Entry 5O5J (electron microscopy, 3.45 A resolution); this record covers chains A and E of the 24 polymer chains in the assembly.

Chain A:
Molecule: 16S rRNA
Source organism: Mycobacterium smegmatis str. MC2 155
Sequence (1528 nucleotides; row label = number of the first residue in the row):
     1 UUUUUGUUUG GAGAGUUUGA UCCUGGCUCA GGACGAACGC UGGCGGCGUG CUUAACACAU
    61 GCAAGUCGAA CGGAAAGGCC CUUUCGGGGG UACUCGAGUG GCGAACGGGU GAGUAACACG
   121 UGGGUGAUCU GCCCUGCACU UUGGGAUAAG CCUGGGAAAC UGGGUCUAAU ACCGAAUACA
   181 CCCUGCUGGU CGCAUGGCCU GGUAGGGGAA AGCUUUUGCG GUGUGGGAUG GGCCCGCGGC
   241 CUAUCAGCUU GUUGGUGGGG UGAUGGCCUA CCAAGGCGAC GACGGGUAGC CGGCCUGAGA
   301 GGGUGACCGG CCACACUGGG ACUGAGAUAC GGCCCAGACU CCUACGGGAG GCAGCAGUGG
   361 GGAAUAUUGC ACAAUGGGCG CAAGCCUGAU GCAGCGACGC CGCGUGAGGG AUGACGGCCU
   421 UCGGGUUGUA AACCUCUUUC AGCACAGACG AAGCGCAAGU GACGGUAUGU GCAGAAGAAG
   481 GACCGGCCAA CUACGUGCCA GCAGCCGCGG UAAUACGUAG GGUCCGAGCG UUGUCCGGAA
   541 UUACUGGGCG UAAAGAGCUC GUAGGUGGUU UGUCGCGUUG UUCGUGAAAA CUCACAGCUU
   601 AACUGUGGGC GUGCGGGCGA UACGGGCAGA CUAGAGUACU GCAGGGGAGA CUGGAAUUCC
   661 UGGUGUAGCG GUGGAAUGCG CAGAUAUCAG GAGGAACACC GGUGGCGAAG GCGGGUCUCU
   721 GGGCAGUAAC UGACGCUGAG GAGCGAAAGC GUGGGGAGCG AACAGGAUUA GAUACCCUGG
   781 UAGUCCACGC CGUAAACGGU GGGUACUAGG UGUGGGUUUC CUUCCUUGGG AUCCGUGCCG
   841 UAGCUAACGC AUUAAGUACC CCGCCUGGGG AGUACGGCCG CAAGGCUAAA ACUCAAAGGA
   901 AUUGACGGGG GCCCGCACAA GCGGCGGAGC AUGUGGAUUA AUUCGAUGCA ACGCGAAGAA
   961 CCUUACCUGG GUUUGACAUG CACAGGACGC CGGCAGAGAU GUCGGUUCCC UUGUGGCCUG
  1021 UGUGCAGGUG GUGCAUGGCU GUCGUCAGCU CGUGUCGUGA GAUGUUGGGU UAAGUCCCGC
  1081 AACGAGCGCA ACCCUUGUCU CAUGUUGCCA GCACGUUAUG GUGGGGACUC GUGAGAGACU
  1141 GCCGGGGUCA ACUCGGAGGA AGGUGGGGAU GACGUCAAGU CAUCAUGCCC CUUAUGUCCA
  1201 GGGCUUCACA CAUGCUACAA UGGCCGGUAC AAAGGGCUGC GAUGCCGUGA GGUGGAGCGA
  1261 AUCCUUUCAA AGCCGGUCUC AGUUCGGAUC GGGGUCUGCA ACUCGACCCC GUGAAGUCGG
  1321 AGUCGCUAGU AAUCGCAGAU CAGCAACGCU GCGGUGAAUA CGUUCCCGGG CCUUGUACAC
  1381 ACCGCCCGUC ACGUCAUGAA AGUCGGUAAC ACCCGAAGCC GGUGGCCUAA CCCUUGUGGA
  1441 GGGAGCCGUC GAAGGUGGGA UCGGCGAUUG GGACGAAGUC GUAACAAGGU AGCCGUACCG
  1501 GAAGGUGCGG CUGGAUCACC UCCUUUCU
Not modelled in the structure: 1-6, 1518-1528
Bound ions: Mg2+ site 1 near U17 (its only coordinating residue here); Mg2+ site 2 near G25 (its only coordinating residue here); Mg2+ site 3 near A37 (its only coordinating residue here); Mg2+ site 4 near G42 (its only coordinating residue here); Mg2+ site 5: U52, G111; Mg2+ site 6 near U52 (its only coordinating residue here); Mg2+ site 7 near A57 (its only coordinating residue here); Mg2+ site 8: A63, C386, U387; Mg2+ site 9: U66, G101; Mg2+ site 10 near G96 (its only coordinating residue here); Mg2+ site 11 near G103 (its only coordinating residue here); Mg2+ site 12 near A105 (its only coordinating residue here); 116 more Mg2+ sites not listed

Chain E:
Protein: 30S ribosomal protein S5
Source organism: Mycobacterium smegmatis str. MC2 155
UniProtKB: A0QSG6 (RS5_MYCS2); residue numbers follow UniProt; this construct covers 1-214
Sequence (214 residues; numbered 1 to 214; the number before each row is that of its first residue):
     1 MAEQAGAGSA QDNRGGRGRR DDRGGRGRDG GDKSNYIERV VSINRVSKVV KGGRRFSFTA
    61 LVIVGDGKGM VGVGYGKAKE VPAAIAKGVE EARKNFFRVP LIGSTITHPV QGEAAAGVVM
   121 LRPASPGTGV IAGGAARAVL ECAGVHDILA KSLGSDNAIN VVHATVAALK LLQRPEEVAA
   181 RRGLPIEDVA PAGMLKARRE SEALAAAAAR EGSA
Not modelled in the structure: 1-34

Interface between chain A and chain E:
Pairs across the interface (67):
  G10(A) - Ala124(E)  base contact
  G10(A) - Ser125(E)  hydrogen bond to the base
  G10(A) - Thr128(E)  hydrogen bond to the base
  G10(A) - Leu149(E)  sugar contact
  G11(A) - Met120(E)  base contact
  G11(A) - Arg122(E)  hydrogen bond to the base
  G11(A) - Leu149(E)  base contact
  G11(A) - Lys151(E)  sugar contact
  A12(A) - Ile131(E)  base contact
  A12(A) - Ala132(E)  hydrogen bond to the sugar
  A12(A) - Gly133(E)  sugar contact
  A12(A) - Arg137(E)  hydrogen bond to the base
  A12(A) - Ala150(E)  sugar contact
  A12(A) - Lys151(E)  phosphate contact
  G13(A) - Gly133(E)  hydrogen bond to the phosphate
  G13(A) - Lys151(E)  salt bridge to the phosphate
  G13(A) - Ser152(E)  hydrogen bond to the phosphate
  G19(A) - Ser47(E)  hydrogen bond to the sugar
  G19(A) - Val49(E)  sugar contact
  G19(A) - Arg54(E)  hydrogen bond to the sugar
  A20(A) - Val46(E)  sugar contact
  A20(A) - Ser47(E)  hydrogen bond to the sugar
  U21(A) - Asn44(E)  hydrogen bond to the phosphate
  C22(A) - Asn157(E)  phosphate contact
  C22(A) - Asn160(E)  phosphate contact
  C23(A) - Ala116(E)  sugar contact
  C23(A) - Ser155(E)  hydrogen bond to the phosphate
  C23(A) - Asn157(E)  phosphate contact
  C23(A) - Asn160(E)  phosphate contact
  U24(A) - Ser155(E)  phosphate contact
  G538(A) - Lys151(E)  phosphate contact
  A539(A) - Lys151(E)  salt bridge to the phosphate
  A540(A) - Leu153(E)  hydrogen bond to the sugar
  A846(A) - Ala115(E)  phosphate contact
  U903(A) - Lys48(E)  sugar contact
  U903(A) - Val49(E)  hydrogen bond to the sugar
  G904(A) - Val49(E)  sugar contact
  G904(A) - Val50(E)  sugar contact
  G904(A) - Lys51(E)  sugar contact
  A905(A) - Lys51(E)  phosphate contact
  C1049(A) - Arg55(E)  phosphate contact
  U1050(A) - Val50(E)  phosphate contact
  U1050(A) - Arg55(E)  hydrogen bond to the phosphate
  U1050(A) - Lys79(E)  phosphate contact
  C1051(A) - Lys79(E)  salt bridge to the phosphate
  G1052(A) - Lys87(E)  salt bridge to the phosphate
  U1053(A) - Lys87(E)  salt bridge to the phosphate
  G1054(A) - Lys94(E)  salt bridge to the phosphate
  G1057(A) - Lys77(E)  hydrogen bond to the base
  U1058(A) - Asn160(E)  hydrogen bond to the base
  U1058(A) - His163(E)  hydrogen bond to the sugar
  G1059(A) - Tyr75(E)  hydrogen bond to the phosphate
  A1060(A) - Val46(E)  phosphate contact
  A1060(A) - Ser47(E)  sugar contact
  A1060(A) - Tyr75(E)  hydrogen bond to the phosphate
  A1060(A) - Lys77(E)  salt bridge to the phosphate
  G1061(A) - Val46(E)  phosphate contact
  G1061(A) - Ser47(E)  phosphate contact
  G1061(A) - Lys48(E)  phosphate contact
  A1062(A) - Lys48(E)  salt bridge to the phosphate
  C1173(A) - Arg55(E)  hydrogen bond to the sugar
  G1174(A) - Gly52(E)  sugar contact
  U1175(A) - Gly52(E)  sugar contact
  C1380(A) - Arg54(E)  salt bridge to the phosphate
  A1381(A) - Val49(E)  base contact
  A1381(A) - Val50(E)  base contact
  A1381(A) - Lys51(E)  base contact
Other interface residues (no listed pair), chain A (37 interface residues in all): U9, A14, A1379
Other interface residues (no listed pair), chain E (43 interface residues in all): Arg45, Gly53, Ser57, Gln111, Pro123, Gly134, Asp156, Ile159

Summary:
Chain A and chain E form an interface of 37 and 43 residues respectively; the contacts include 21 hydrogen
bonds and 9 salt bridges. Polar contacts include G10(A)-Ser125(E), G10(A)-Thr128(E) and G11(A)-Arg122(E).
U52(A) and G111(A) coordinate Mg2+ site 5.
Here chain A is 16S rRNA and chain E is 30S ribosomal protein S5, both from Mycobacterium smegmatis str. MC2
155. Entry 5O5J (Structure of the 30S small ribosomal subunit from Mycobacterium smegmatis) was determined by
electron microscopy together with 5O60 and 5O61 from the same study.
